Entry 8YFQ (electron microscopy, 3.30 A resolution); this record covers chains P and R of the 17 polymer chains in the assembly.

# Chain P
Molecule: 22-nt RNA strand
Sequence (22 nucleotides; row label = number of the first residue in the row):
     1 AUAUAUGCAUAAAGACCAGGCU
Ion coordination: Mg2+: U22 (shared with 3 residues of chain A)

# Chain R
Name: 5'-3' exoribonuclease
Source organism: Komagataella phaffii
Notes: EC 3.1.13.-
UniProt: F2QV79 (F2QV79_KOMPC); residues 1-994 here = UniProt positions 1-994
Sequence (1006 residues; each row starts with the number of its first residue):
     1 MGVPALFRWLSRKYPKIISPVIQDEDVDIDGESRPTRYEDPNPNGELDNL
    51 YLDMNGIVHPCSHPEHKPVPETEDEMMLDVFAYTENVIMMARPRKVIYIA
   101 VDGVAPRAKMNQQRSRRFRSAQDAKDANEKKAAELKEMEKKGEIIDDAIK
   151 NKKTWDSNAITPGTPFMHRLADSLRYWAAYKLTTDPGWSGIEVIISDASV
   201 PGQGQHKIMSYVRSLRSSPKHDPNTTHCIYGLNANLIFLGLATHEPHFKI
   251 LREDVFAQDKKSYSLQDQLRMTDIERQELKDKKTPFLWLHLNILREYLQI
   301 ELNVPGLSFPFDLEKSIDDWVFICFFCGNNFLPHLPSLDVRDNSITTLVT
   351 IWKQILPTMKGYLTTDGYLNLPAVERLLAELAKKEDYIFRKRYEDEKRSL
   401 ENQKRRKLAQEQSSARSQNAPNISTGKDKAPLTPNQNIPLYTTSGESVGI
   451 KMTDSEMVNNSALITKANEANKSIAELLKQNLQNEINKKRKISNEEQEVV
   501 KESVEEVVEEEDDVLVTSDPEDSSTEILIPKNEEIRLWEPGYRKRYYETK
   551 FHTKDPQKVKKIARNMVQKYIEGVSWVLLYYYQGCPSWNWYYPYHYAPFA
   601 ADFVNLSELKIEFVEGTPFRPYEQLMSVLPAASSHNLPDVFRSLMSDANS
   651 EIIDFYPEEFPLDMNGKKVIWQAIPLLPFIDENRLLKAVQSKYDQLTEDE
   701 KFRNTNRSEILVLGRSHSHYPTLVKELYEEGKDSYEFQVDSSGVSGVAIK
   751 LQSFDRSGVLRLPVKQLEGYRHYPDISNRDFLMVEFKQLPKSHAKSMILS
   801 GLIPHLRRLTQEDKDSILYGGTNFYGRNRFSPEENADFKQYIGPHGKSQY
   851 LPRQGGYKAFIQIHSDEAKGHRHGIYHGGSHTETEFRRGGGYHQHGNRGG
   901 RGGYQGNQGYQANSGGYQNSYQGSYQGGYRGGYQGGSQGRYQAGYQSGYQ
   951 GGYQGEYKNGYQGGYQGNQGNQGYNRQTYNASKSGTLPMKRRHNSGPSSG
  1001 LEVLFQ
Disordered / not traced: 1, 408-530, 871-1006
Sequence notes: engineered mutation Gln-203 (Glu in F2QV79), Gln-205 (Glu in F2QV79), Asn-233 (Asp in F2QV79), Asn-235 (Asp in F2QV79), Asn-330 (Asp in F2QV79); expression tag (995-1006)
From the paper describing this entry:
  - mutagenesis - E203Q/E205Q/D233N/D235N/D330N: abolished catalytic activity
  - binding site for the 22-nt RNA strand (chain P): His-59, Lys-109, Gln-113, Arg-116, Arg-117

# Interface between chain P and chain R
Contacting residue pairs (33; chain P residue first):
  A1(P) / Asn-55(R)  sugar contact
  A1(P) / His-59(R)  hydrogen bond to the base
  A1(P) / Asp-102(R)  sugar contact
  A1(P) / Lys-109(R)  phosphate contact
  A1(P) / Gln-113(R)  hydrogen bond to the phosphate
  A1(P) / Arg-116(R)  salt bridge to the phosphate
  A1(P) / Arg-117(R)  salt bridge to the phosphate
  U2(P) / Lys-109(R)  salt bridge to the phosphate
  U2(P) / Arg-116(R)  salt bridge to the phosphate
  U2(P) / Gln-203(R)  phosphate contact
  U2(P) / Gln-205(R)  phosphate contact
  U2(P) / Leu-232(R)  hydrogen bond to the sugar
  U2(P) / Asn-233(R)  phosphate contact
  U2(P) / Asn-330(R)  phosphate contact
  A3(P) / Asn-233(R)  phosphate contact
  A3(P) / Trp-671(R)  stacking on the base
  U4(P) / Arg-341(R)  salt bridge to the phosphate
  U4(P) / Val-669(R)  base contact
  U4(P) / Trp-671(R)  sugar contact
  U4(P) / Gln-672(R)  hydrogen bond to the phosphate
  A5(P) / Gly-2(R)  sugar contact
  A5(P) / Val-3(R)  sugar contact
  A5(P) / Pro-4(R)  phosphate contact
  A5(P) / Ala-5(R)  phosphate contact
  A5(P) / Arg-341(R)  salt bridge to the phosphate
  U6(P) / Arg-8(R)  salt bridge to the phosphate
  U6(P) / Lys-667(R)  base contact
  U6(P) / Lys-668(R)  base contact
  G7(P) / Arg-8(R)  hydrogen bond to the base
  C8(P) / Asn-828(R)  sugar contact
  A9(P) / Phe-824(R)  base contact
  A9(P) / Gly-826(R)  sugar contact
  U10(P) / Gly-826(R)  phosphate contact
Other interface residues (no listed pair), chain R (31 interface residues in all): Asp-53, Gly-56, His-63, Ala-234, Arg-252

# Summary
Chain P and chain R form an interface of 10 and 31 residues respectively; the contacts include 5 hydrogen
bonds, 7 salt bridges and 1 aromatic stacking contact. Polar pairs include A1(P)/His-59(R), G7(P)/Arg-8(R) and
U2(P)/Leu-232(R). The paper reports a binding site for the 22-nt RNA strand (chain P) at His-59(R), Lys-109(R)
and Gln-113(R) among others; E203Q/E205Q/D233N/D235N/D330N of chain R abolish catalytic activity.
Here chain P is a 22-nt RNA strand and chain R is 5'-3' exoribonuclease (Komagataella phaffii). Entry 8YFQ
(Cryo EM structure of Komagataella phaffii RNAPII-Rat1-Rai1 pre-termination complex) was determined by
electron microscopy, deposited together with 8YF5, 8YFE and 8YFR.
